PDB entry 1P4E | X-ray diffraction, 2.70 A resolution | chains H and A of the 10 polymer chains in the assembly

# Chain H
Molecule: 33-nt DNA strand
Sequence (33 nucleotides; numbered 1 to 33; the number before each row is that of its first residue):
     1 TAAGTTCCTATTCTTTAAAAGAATAGGAACTTC
Glycans and other covalent adducts: phosphonate (2PO) linked to DC13

# Chain A
Molecule: Recombinase FLP protein
From: Saccharomyces cerevisiae
Notes: fragment: Flpe
UniProtKB: P03870 (FLP_YEAST); residues 2-423 here correspond to UniProt positions 3-424 (UniProt number = residue number + 1)
Sequence (429 residues; numbered 2 to 430; the number before each row is that of its first residue):
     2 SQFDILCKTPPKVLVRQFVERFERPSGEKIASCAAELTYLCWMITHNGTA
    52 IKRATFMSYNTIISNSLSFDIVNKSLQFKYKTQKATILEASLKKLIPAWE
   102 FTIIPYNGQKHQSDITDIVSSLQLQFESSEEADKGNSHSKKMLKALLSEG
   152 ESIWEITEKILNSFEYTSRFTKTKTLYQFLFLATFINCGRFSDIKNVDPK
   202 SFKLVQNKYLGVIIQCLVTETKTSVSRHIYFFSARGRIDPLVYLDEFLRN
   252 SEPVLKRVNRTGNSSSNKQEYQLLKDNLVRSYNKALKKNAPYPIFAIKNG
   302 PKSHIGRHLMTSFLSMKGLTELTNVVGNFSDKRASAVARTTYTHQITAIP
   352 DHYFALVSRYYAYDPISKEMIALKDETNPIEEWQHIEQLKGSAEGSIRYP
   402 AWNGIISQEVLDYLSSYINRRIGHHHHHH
Not modelled in the structure: 111-113, 130-135, 334-345, 423-430
Differences from the reference sequence: variant Asp5 (Gly6 in P03870); engineered mutation Phe330 (Trp331 in P03870); expression tag (424-430)

# Interface between chain H and chain A
Contacting residue pairs (43):
  DA19(H) with Asn108(A), sugar contact
  DA20(H) with Tyr60(A), sugar contact; Lys82(A), phosphate contact; Thr83(A), phosphate contact; Gln84(A), phosphate contact; Asn108(A), hydrogen bond to the phosphate
  DG21(H) with Trp43(A), phosphate contact; His47(A), salt bridge to the phosphate; Thr56(A), sugar contact; Tyr60(A), hydrogen bond to the phosphate; Lys82(A), hydrogen bond to the base; Lys223(A), base contact
  DA22(H) with Lys53(A), salt bridge to the phosphate; Ala55(A), sugar contact; Thr56(A), hydrogen bond to the phosphate; Lys82(A), base contact; Lys223(A), phosphate contact
  DA23(H) with Ala55(A), base contact; Ser193(A), hydrogen bond to the phosphate; Thr222(A), phosphate contact; Lys223(A), sugar contact
  DT24(H) with Arg191(A), phosphate contact; Phe192(A), hydrogen bond to the phosphate; Ser193(A), hydrogen bond to the phosphate; Ser304(A), sugar contact; His305(A), sugar contact
  DA25(H) with Val280(A), phosphate contact; Asn284(A), hydrogen bond to the phosphate; Asn300(A), hydrogen bond to the phosphate; Gly301(A), sugar contact; Pro302(A), phosphate contact; Lys303(A), hydrogen bond to the phosphate; Ser304(A), hydrogen bond to the phosphate; His305(A), hydrogen bond to the phosphate
  DG26(H) with Arg281(A), hydrogen bond to the base; Lys288(A), salt bridge to the phosphate; Ile298(A), phosphate contact; Lys299(A), phosphate contact; Asn300(A), hydrogen bond to the phosphate; Lys303(A), salt bridge to the phosphate
  DG27(H) with Arg281(A), hydrogen bond to the base; Lys299(A), salt bridge to the phosphate
  DC33(H) with Phe171(A), phosphate contact
Interface residues without a listed pair, chain H (12 interface residues in all): DA28, DA29
Interface residues without a listed pair, chain A (32 interface residues in all): Ser59, Gly109, Glu221, Lys285

# Overview
12 residues of chain H and 32 residues of chain A are in contact, with 15 hydrogen bonds and 5 salt bridges.
Among the polar pairs are DG21(H)-Lys82(A), DG26(H)-Arg281(A) and DG27(H)-Arg281(A). Phosphonate is covalently
linked to DC13(H).
Chain H is a 33-nt DNA strand and chain A is Recombinase FLP protein (Saccharomyces cerevisiae); the
structure, Flpe W330F mutant-DNA Holliday Junction Complex, was determined by X-ray diffraction.
